5NZF - chains A and D of the 4 polymer chains in the assembly; structure by X-ray diffraction, 1.75 A resolution.

Chain A (and D):
Name: Neuraminidase
From: unidentified influenza virus
Notes: chain D of this document is another copy of the same molecule, construct and numbering; everything in this record applies to it too
UniProt: W5R8B8 (W5R8B8_9INFA); numbering as in UniProt (aligned over 82-469)
Sequence (388 residues; each row starts with the number of its first residue):
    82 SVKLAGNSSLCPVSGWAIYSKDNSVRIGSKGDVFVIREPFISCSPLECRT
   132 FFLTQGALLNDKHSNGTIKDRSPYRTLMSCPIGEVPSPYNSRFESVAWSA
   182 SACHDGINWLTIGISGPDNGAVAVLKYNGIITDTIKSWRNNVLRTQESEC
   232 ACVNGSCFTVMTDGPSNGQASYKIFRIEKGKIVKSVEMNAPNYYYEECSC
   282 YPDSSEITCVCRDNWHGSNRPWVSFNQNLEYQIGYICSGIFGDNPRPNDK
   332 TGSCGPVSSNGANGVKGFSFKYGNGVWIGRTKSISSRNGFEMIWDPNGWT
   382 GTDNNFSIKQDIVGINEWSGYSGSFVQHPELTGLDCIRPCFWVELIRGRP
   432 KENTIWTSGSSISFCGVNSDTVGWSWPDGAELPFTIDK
Unresolved in the structure: 469
Disulfide bonds: C92-C417, C124-C129, C184-C231, C233-C238, C279-C292, C281-C290, C318-C335, C421-C446
Covalently attached groups: N-acetylglucosamine (NAG) linked to N88, N146
Sequence notes: conflict V223 (Ile in W5R8B8), Y275 (His in W5R8B8)
Bound ions: Ca2+ site 1: D294, G298, D324, G342, N344; Ca2+ site 2: D376, N378, D384, N386
Small-molecule neighbours: Oseltamivir carboxylate (G39; (3R,4R,5S)-4-(acetylamino)-5-amino-3-(pentan-3-yloxy)cyclohex-1-ene-1-carboxylic acid): R118, E119, D151, R152, W179, S180, V223, R225, E228, S247, E277, E278, R293, N295, R368, Y402
From the paper describing this entry:
  - conformationally variable residues (side-chain flip): E277
  - binding site for Oseltamivir carboxylate: R152

Interface between chain A and chain D:
Contacting residue pairs - 84 pairs, chain A then chain D:
  A98(A) - I212(D)  hydrophobic
  I99(A) - V177(D)  hydrophobic
  I99(A) - V205(D)
  I99(A) - I212(D)
  Y100(A) - F174(D)
  Y100(A) - K207(D)  hydrogen bond (backbone-side chain)
  Y100(A) - G210(D)  hydrogen bond (side chain-backbone)
  Y100(A) - I211(D)
  Y100(A) - I212(D)  hydrophobic
  S101(A) - F174(D)
  S101(A) - V177(D)
  K102(A) - P154(D)
  K102(A) - Y155(D)
  K102(A) - T157(D)
  K102(A) - F174(D)
  K102(A) - V177(D)
  N104(A) - G137(D)
  N104(A) - Y155(D)  hydrogen bond (side chain-backbone)
  N104(A) - T157(D)
  R107(A) - Q136(D)  hydrogen bond (side chain-backbone)
  R107(A) - G137(D)  hydrogen bond (side chain-backbone)
  R107(A) - D142(D)
  R107(A) - H144(D)
  R107(A) - Y155(D)
  I108(A) - F115(D)  hydrophobic
  I108(A) - G137(D)
  I108(A) - A138(D)
  I108(A) - L139(D)  hydrophobic
  I108(A) - P169(D)  hydrophobic
  S110(A) - D142(D)  hydrogen bond
  S110(A) - H144(D)  hydrogen bond
  K111(A) - G109(D)  hydrogen bond (side chain-backbone)
  K111(A) - K111(D)  hydrogen bond (side chain-backbone)
  K111(A) - G112(D)  hydrogen bond (side chain-backbone)
  K111(A) - D113(D)  salt bridge
  K111(A) - L140(D)  hydrogen bond (side chain-backbone)
  K111(A) - D142(D)
  G112(A) - D113(D)
  G112(A) - L139(D)
  G112(A) - Y170(D)
  D113(A) - Y170(D)  hydrogen bond (backbone-side chain)
  I163(A) - F174(D)
  G164(A) - F174(D)
  E165(A) - S172(D)
  E165(A) - R173(D)
  V166(A) - P169(D)  hydrophobic
  S168(A) - Y170(D)
  Y170(A) - Y170(D)  hydrophobic
  Q408(A) - I211(D)
  L412(A) - I211(D)  hydrophobic
  T413(A) - I211(D)
  R419(A) - I211(D)
  R419(A) - I212(D)  hydrogen bond (side chain-backbone)
  V448(A) - I212(D)  hydrophobic
  S450(A) - T215(D)  hydrogen bond
  D451(A) - V203(D)
  D451(A) - T215(D)  hydrogen bond (backbone-side chain)
  D451(A) - K217(D)
  T452(A) - V203(D)
  T452(A) - K217(D)  hydrogen bond (backbone-side chain)
  V453(A) - P198(D)
  V453(A) - G201(D)
  V453(A) - V203(D)  hydrophobic
  V453(A) - K217(D)
  G454(A) - P198(D)
  W455(A) - S153(D)
  W455(A) - P154(D)
  W455(A) - S196(D)
  W455(A) - G197(D)
  W455(A) - P198(D)
  S456(A) - P154(D)
  W457(A) - P154(D)
  W457(A) - V177(D)
  W457(A) - S196(D)  hydrogen bond
  P458(A) - P154(D)
  P458(A) - Y155(D)
  D459(A) - Y155(D)
  G460(A) - H144(D)
  G460(A) - Y155(D)
  A461(A) - H144(D)
  E462(A) - K143(D)  salt bridge
  E462(A) - H144(D)  hydrogen bond (backbone-side chain)
  P464(A) - K143(D)  hydrogen bond (backbone-side chain)
  F465(A) - H144(D)
Other interface residues (no listed pair), chain A (40 interface residues in all): N171, C446
Other interface residues (no listed pair), chain D (39 interface residues in all): S110, N141, W179, D214

Summary:
40 residues of chain A and 39 residues of chain D are in contact; the contacts include 19 hydrogen bonds and 2
salt bridges. Polar contacts include K111(A)-D113(D), E462(A)-K143(D) and Y100(A)-K207(D). Chain A binds
Oseltamivir carboxylate. The paper reports a binding site for Oseltamivir carboxylate at R152(A);
conformational variability at E277(A).
Both chains are Neuraminidase (unidentified influenza virus). Entry 5NZF (Complex of H275Y/I223V mutant
variant of neuraminidase from H1N1 influenza virus with oseltamivir) was determined by X-ray diffraction (same
publication as 5NWE, 5NZ4, 5NZE and 5NZN).
